Entry 5YVB (X-ray diffraction, 2.02 A resolution); this record covers chain A.

[Chain A]
Protein: Calcium/calmodulin-dependent protein kinase kinase 2
Organism: Homo sapiens
Notes: EC 2.7.11.17
Reference sequence: Q96RR4 (KKCC2_HUMAN); residues 158-448 here = UniProt positions 158-448
Chain sequence (298 residues; row label = number of the first residue in the row):
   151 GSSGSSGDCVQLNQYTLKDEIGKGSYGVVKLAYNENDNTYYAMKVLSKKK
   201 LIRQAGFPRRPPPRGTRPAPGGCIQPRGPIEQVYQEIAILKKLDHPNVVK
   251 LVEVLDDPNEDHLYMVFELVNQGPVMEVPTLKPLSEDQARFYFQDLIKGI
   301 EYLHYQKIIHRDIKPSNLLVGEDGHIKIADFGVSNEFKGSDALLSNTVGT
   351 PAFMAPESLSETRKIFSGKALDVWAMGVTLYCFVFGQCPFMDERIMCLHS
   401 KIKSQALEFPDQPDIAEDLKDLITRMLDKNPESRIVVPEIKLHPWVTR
Not modelled in the structure: 151-159, 200-228
Construct notes: expression tag (151-157)
Modified residues: Cys397 (S-(dimethylarsenic)cysteine; CAS)
Ligand contacts: 92C ((3Z)-5-chloro-3-[(1-methyl-1H-pyrazol-4-yl)methylidene]-1,3-dihydro-2H-indol-2-one): Ile171, Gly172, Gly174, Val179, Ala192, Val249, Phe267, Glu268, Leu269, Val270, Asn271, Gln272, Gly273, Pro274, Leu319, Ala329, Asp330
UniProt features mapped onto this chain:
  - region: Gln204 to Pro226 (RP domain)
  - active site: Asp312 (Proton acceptor)
  - binding site (ATP): Ile171 to Val179, Lys194
  - natural variant: Ala182 (A182T: In a colorectal adenocarcinoma sample)

[Summary]
Bound to chain A: compound 92C. From UniProt: active-site residue Asp312 and 10 ATP-binding residues.
Chain A is Calcium/calmodulin-dependent protein kinase kinase 2 (Homo sapiens); the structure, Structure of
CaMKK2 in complex with CKI-011, was determined by X-ray diffraction, deposited together with 5YV8, 5YV9, 5YVA
and 5YVC.
